PDB entry 5JI1 | X-ray diffraction, 2.25 A resolution | chains A and B

[Chain A (and B)]
Protein: Growth/differentiation factor 8
From: Mus musculus
Notes: chain B of this document is another copy of the same molecule, construct and numbering; everything in this record applies to it too
UniProt: O08689 (GDF8_MOUSE); residues 1-109 here correspond to UniProt positions 268-376 (UniProt number = residue number + 267)
Sequence (109 residues; numbered 1 to 109; the number before each row is that of its first residue):
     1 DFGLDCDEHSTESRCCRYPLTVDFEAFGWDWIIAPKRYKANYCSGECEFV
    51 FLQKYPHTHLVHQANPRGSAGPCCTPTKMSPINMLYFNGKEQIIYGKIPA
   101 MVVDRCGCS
Unresolved in the structure: 51-64 (chain B: 49-65)
Cystine bridges: C6-C16, C15-C74, C43-C106, C47-C108
What the authors report for this chain:
  - mutagenesis - F49Y/V50M/L52M, H62Q, H62Q/A100G, A100G: increased signaling

[Chain A / chain B interface]
Residue-residue contacts - 27 pairs, chain A then chain B:
  Y42(A) with G68(B); A70(B), hydrophobic
  C43(A) with G68(B), hydrogen bond (backbone-backbone); S69(B); A70(B), hydrogen bond (backbone-backbone); G71(B)
  N65(A) with Y38(B); M79(B); A100(B)
  P66(A) with M79(B); A100(B)
  R67(A) with P76(B)
  G68(A) with Y42(B); C43(B), hydrogen bond (backbone-backbone); P76(B)
  S69(A) with C43(B); C74(B)
  A70(A) with Y42(B), hydrophobic; C43(B), hydrogen bond (backbone-backbone)
  G71(A) with C43(B)
  C73(A) with C73(B), disulfide
  C74(A) with S69(B)
  P76(A) with G68(B)
  M79(A) with P66(B)
  A100(A) with P66(B)
  M101(A) with P66(B)
  V103(A) with G68(B)
Interface residues without a listed pair, chain A (19 interface residues in all): S44, T75, P99
Interface residues without a listed pair, chain B (19 interface residues in all): V22, S44, R67, P99, M101, V103
Cross-chain cystine bridges: C73(A)-C73(B)

[In short]
Chain A and chain B each contribute 19 residues to their interface, with 1 disulfide bond and 4 hydrogen
bonds. Main-chain hydrogen bonds include C43(A)-G68(B) and C43(A)-A70(B). From the paper: F49Y/V50M/L52M, H62Q
and H62Q/A100G of chain A, among others, increase signaling.
Both chains are Growth/differentiation factor 8 (Mus musculus). Entry 5JI1 (Crystal Structure of GDF8) was
determined by X-ray diffraction, deposited together with 5JHW and 5UHM.
